PDB entry 5BXN | X-ray diffraction, 2.80 A resolution | chains C and D of the 28 polymer chains in the assembly

Chain C:
Molecule: Proteasome subunit alpha type-4
From: Saccharomyces cerevisiae (strain ATCC 204508 / S288c)
Notes: EC 3.4.25.1
UniProtKB: P40303 (PSA4_YEAST); residues -1 to 252 here correspond to UniProt positions 1-254 (UniProt number = residue number + 2)
Sequence (254 residues; each row starts with the number of its first residue; numbers below 1 keep their minus sign (Met-1 is residue -1)):
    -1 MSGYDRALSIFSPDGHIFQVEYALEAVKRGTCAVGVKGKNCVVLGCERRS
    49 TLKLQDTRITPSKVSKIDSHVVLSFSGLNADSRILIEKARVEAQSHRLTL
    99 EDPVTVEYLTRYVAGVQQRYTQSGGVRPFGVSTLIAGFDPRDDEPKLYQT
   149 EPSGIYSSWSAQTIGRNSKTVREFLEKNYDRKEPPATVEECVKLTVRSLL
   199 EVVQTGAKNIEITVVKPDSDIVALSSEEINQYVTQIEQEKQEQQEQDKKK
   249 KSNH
Not modelled in the structure: -1 to 0, 241-252
Swiss-Prot annotation at these positions:
  - modified residue: Thr58 (Phosphothreonine)

Chain D:
Molecule: Proteasome subunit alpha type-5
From: Saccharomyces cerevisiae (strain ATCC 204508 / S288c)
Notes: EC 3.4.25.1
UniProtKB: P32379 (PSA5_YEAST); residues -7 to 252 here correspond to UniProt positions 1-260 (UniProt number = residue number + 8)
Sequence (260 residues; numbered -7 to 252; the number before each row is that of its first residue; numbers below 1 keep their minus sign (Met-7 is residue -7)):
    -7 MFLTRSEYDRGVSTFSPEGRLFQVEYSLEAIKLGSTAIGIATKEGVVLGV
    43 EKRATSPLLESDSIEKIVEIDRHIGCAMSGLTADARSMIEHARTAAVTHN
    93 LYYDEDINVESLTQSVCDLALRFGEGASGEERLMSRPFGVALLIAGHDAD
   143 DGYQLFHAEPSGTFYRYNAKAIGSGSEGAQAELLNEWHSSLTLKEAELLV
   193 LKILKQVMEEKLDENNAQLSCITKQDGFKIYDNEKTAELIKELKEKEAAE
   243 SPEEADVEMS
Not modelled in the structure: -7 to 0, 118-124, 243-252

How chain C and chain D interact:
Pairs across the interface (62):
  Asp3(C) with Glu117(D)
  Arg4(C) with Glu117(D)
  Ala5(C) with Val4(D), hydrophobic; Glu117(D), hydrogen bond (backbone-side chain); Ser127(D)
  Ser7(C) with Ser127(D); Arg128(D)
  Ile8(C) with Gln15(D)
  Phe9(C) with Gln15(D); Tyr18(D); Ser19(D); Leu73(D), hydrophobic; Arg128(D); Pro129(D); Gly131(D)
  Ser10(C) with Tyr18(D)
  Pro11(C) with Tyr18(D), hydrophobic; Glu21(D)
  Gly13(C) with Tyr18(D); Glu21(D); Ala22(D)
  His14(C) with Leu25(D)
  Ile15(C) with Leu73(D), hydrophobic; Arg128(D)
  Lys35(C) with Glu52(D), salt bridge
  Gln116(C) with Ala75(D); Asp76(D); Arg128(D)
  Thr119(C) with Arg128(D), hydrogen bond (backbone-side chain)
  Gln120(C) with Met126(D); Ser127(D), hydrogen bond (backbone-backbone); Arg128(D); Pro129(D); Phe130(D)
  Ser121(C) with Ser127(D)
  Gly122(C) with Ser127(D)
  Ser151(C) with Ala75(D)
  Gly152(C) with Ala75(D)
  Ile153(C) with Thr74(D); Ala75(D), hydrophobic
  Ser155(C) with Leu51(D); Ser55(D)
  Ser156(C) with Leu51(D); Glu52(D), hydrogen bond (backbone-backbone); Ser55(D), hydrogen bond (backbone-side chain)
  Trp157(C) with Thr47(D); Ser48(D); Leu50(D); Leu51(D); Glu52(D)
  Ser158(C) with Leu50(D), hydrogen bond (backbone-backbone); Glu52(D)
  Ala159(C) with Leu50(D)
  Leu173(C) with Leu50(D), hydrophobic
  Glu174(C) with Ser48(D), hydrogen bond; Pro49(D); Leu50(D)
  Tyr177(C) with Leu50(D), hydrophobic
  Arg179(C) with Pro49(D), hydrogen bond (side chain-backbone); Leu50(D), hydrogen bond (side chain-backbone); Leu51(D), hydrogen bond (side chain-backbone); Glu52(D)
Interface residues without a listed pair, chain C (31 interface residues in all): Asp12, Arg170
Interface residues without a listed pair, chain D (26 interface residues in all): Asp1

In short:
The interface between chain C and chain D involves 31 residues on one side and 26 on the other, with 10
hydrogen bonds and 1 salt bridge. Among the polar pairs are Lys35(C)-Glu52(D), Ala5(C)-Glu117(D) and
Thr119(C)-Arg128(D).
Chain C is Proteasome subunit alpha type-4 and chain D is Proteasome subunit alpha type-5, both from
Saccharomyces cerevisiae (strain ATCC 204508 / S288c); the structure, Yeast 20S proteasome beta2-G170A mutant
in complex with Bortezomib, was determined by X-ray diffraction, deposited together with 5BXL.
